Entry 8APH (electron microscopy, 3.80 A resolution); this record covers chains H1 and G1 of the 42 polymer chains in the assembly.

Chain H1:
Molecule: ATP synthase, epsilon chain, putative
From: Trypanosoma brucei brucei
Notes: EC 3.6.3.-
UniProtKB: Q586H1 (Q586H1_TRYB2); residues 1-182 here = UniProt positions 1-182
Sequence (182 residues; numbered 1 to 182; the number before each row is that of its first residue):
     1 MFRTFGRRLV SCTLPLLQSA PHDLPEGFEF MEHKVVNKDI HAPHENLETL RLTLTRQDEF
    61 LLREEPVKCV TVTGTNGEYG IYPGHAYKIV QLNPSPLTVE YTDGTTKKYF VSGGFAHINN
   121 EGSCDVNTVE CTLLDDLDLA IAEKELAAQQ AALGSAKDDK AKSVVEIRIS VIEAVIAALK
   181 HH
Not modelled in the structure: 1-21
Ligand contacts: UTP (uridine 5'-triphosphate): Asn-76, Tyr-79, Lys-88

Chain G1:
Molecule: ATP synthase gamma subunit
From: Trypanosoma brucei brucei
Notes: EC 3.6.3.14
UniProtKB: A0A161CM65 (A0A161CM65_TRYBB); numbering as in UniProt (aligned over 1-305)
Sequence (305 residues; row label = number of the first residue in the row):
     1 MSGKLRLYKE KLEGYNRFYS IVKTIKMVTL AKYRAAQGRI RTRDFSLRYT ELAFSKPQAS
    61 RDAVVAAKNA LVYIPITTNR GSCGALNSNI VRCIDSVVSS KMVLMPVGKR GIDSFSKLYP
   121 DEFRYGIIND MKESMHFGYA TFVIENAYEV SKDADRYQVI FNRFVSAGVQ RNAVYNIPSY
   181 EKWKEDLADA ASSDNQKNRY LFANALQNEE EQLIRDFFDF HAALAVLNAV GENELSEQAA
   241 RLVAVEGQLT NISSLQQRTS SLYNKTRQFG ITAALIEILS AMSSLEGNAM KGVRRNKFWE
   301 GAVTK
Not modelled in the structure: 1, 302-305

Chain H1 / chain G1 interface:
Contacting residue pairs (82; chain H1 residue first):
  His-22(H1) / Cys-93(G1)
  His-22(H1) / Ser-96(G1)
  His-22(H1) / Val-97(G1)
  Leu-24(H1) / Cys-93(G1)  hydrophobic
  Leu-24(H1) / Val-174(G1)  hydrophobic
  Pro-25(H1) / Arg-171(G1)
  Pro-25(H1) / Asn-172(G1)
  Pro-25(H1) / Ala-173(G1)
  Pro-25(H1) / Val-174(G1)  hydrogen bond (backbone-backbone)
  Glu-26(H1) / Phe-54(G1)
  Glu-26(H1) / Ser-55(G1)
  Glu-26(H1) / Lys-56(G1)  hydrogen bond (side chain-backbone)
  Glu-26(H1) / Val-174(G1)
  Glu-26(H1) / Asn-176(G1)
  Gly-27(H1) / Val-174(G1)  hydrogen bond (backbone-backbone)
  Gly-27(H1) / Tyr-175(G1)  hydrogen bond (backbone-side chain)
  Phe-28(H1) / Thr-50(G1)
  Phe-28(H1) / Glu-51(G1)
  Phe-28(H1) / Ser-55(G1)
  Phe-28(H1) / Tyr-175(G1)
  Phe-30(H1) / Arg-163(G1)
  Phe-30(H1) / Ala-173(G1)  hydrophobic
  Met-31(H1) / Leu-47(G1)  hydrophobic
  Met-31(H1) / Glu-51(G1)
  Met-31(H1) / Tyr-175(G1)
  His-33(H1) / Phe-45(G1)
  His-33(H1) / Arg-48(G1)
  Lys-34(H1) / Glu-51(G1)
  Val-35(H1) / Arg-48(G1)
  Val-35(H1) / Tyr-49(G1)
  Val-35(H1) / Leu-52(G1)  hydrophobic
  Asn-37(H1) / Lys-197(G1)
  Asn-37(H1) / Asn-198(G1)  hydrogen bond (side chain-backbone)
  Lys-38(H1) / Lys-197(G1)  hydrogen bond (backbone-side chain)
  Lys-38(H1) / Leu-201(G1)
  Ile-40(H1) / Tyr-200(G1)  hydrophobic
  Ile-40(H1) / Leu-201(G1)  hydrophobic
  Thr-53(H1) / Phe-45(G1)
  Thr-53(H1) / Arg-48(G1)
  Thr-55(H1) / Phe-45(G1)  hydrogen bond (side chain-backbone)
  Thr-55(H1) / Ser-46(G1)
  Gln-57(H1) / His-136(G1)
  Gln-57(H1) / Phe-137(G1)
  Gln-57(H1) / Leu-227(G1)
  Asp-58(H1) / Arg-39(G1)  salt bridge
  Asp-58(H1) / Ser-46(G1)
  Asp-58(H1) / Leu-227(G1)
  Asp-58(H1) / Asn-228(G1)  hydrogen bond
  Glu-59(H1) / Thr-42(G1)
  Phe-60(H1) / Arg-41(G1)
  Phe-60(H1) / Thr-42(G1)  hydrogen bond (backbone-backbone)
  Phe-60(H1) / Phe-45(G1)  hydrophobic
  Arg-63(H1) / Phe-45(G1)
  Glu-64(H1) / Phe-45(G1)
  Glu-64(H1) / Arg-48(G1)  salt bridge
  Tyr-87(H1) / Tyr-49(G1)
  Tyr-87(H1) / Leu-201(G1)
  Tyr-87(H1) / Phe-202(G1)  hydrophobic
  Tyr-87(H1) / Ala-205(G1)  hydrophobic
  Lys-88(H1) / Glu-209(G1)  salt bridge
  Ile-89(H1) / Leu-206(G1)  hydrophobic
  Ile-89(H1) / Glu-209(G1)
  Ile-89(H1) / Leu-213(G1)
  Ile-89(H1) / Phe-217(G1)  hydrophobic
  Gln-91(H1) / Asp-216(G1)
  Gly-114(H1) / Phe-220(G1)
  Phe-115(H1) / Leu-213(G1)  hydrophobic
  Phe-115(H1) / Asp-216(G1)
  Phe-115(H1) / Phe-217(G1)  hydrophobic
  Phe-115(H1) / Phe-220(G1)  hydrophobic
  His-117(H1) / Tyr-49(G1)
  His-117(H1) / Phe-217(G1)
  His-117(H1) / His-221(G1)  hydrogen bond
  Asn-119(H1) / Tyr-49(G1)
  Asn-120(H1) / Leu-201(G1)
  Ser-123(H1) / Tyr-49(G1)
  Asp-125(H1) / Arg-48(G1)  salt bridge
  Asp-125(H1) / Tyr-49(G1)
  Asn-127(H1) / Ser-46(G1)  hydrogen bond (side chain-backbone)
  Asn-127(H1) / Phe-220(G1)
  Val-129(H1) / Phe-137(G1)  hydrophobic
  Val-129(H1) / Phe-220(G1)  hydrophobic
Interface residues without a listed pair, chain H1 (36 interface residues in all): Asp-39
Interface residues without a listed pair, chain G1 (48 interface residues in all): Arg-43, Asp-44, Ser-60, Met-135, Ile-160, Phe-161, Leu-224

Summary:
36 residues of chain H1 face 48 of chain G1 across their interface, with 11 hydrogen bonds and 4 salt bridges.
Polar contacts include Asp-58(H1)/Arg-39(G1), Glu-64(H1)/Arg-48(G1) and Lys-88(H1)/Glu-209(G1). Chain H1 binds
UTP.
Chain H1 is ATP synthase, epsilon chain, putative and chain G1 is ATP synthase gamma subunit, both from
Trypanosoma brucei brucei; the structure, rotational state 2c of the Trypanosoma brucei mitochondrial ATP
synthase dimer, was determined by electron microscopy (same publication as 8AP6, 8AP7, 8AP8, 8AP9, 8APA, 8APB
and 7 further entries).
